Entry 5MRO (X-ray diffraction, 1.80 A resolution); this record covers chain A.

# Chain A
Name: 2-C-methyl-D-erythritol 4-phosphate cytidylyltransferase, chloroplastic
Organism: Arabidopsis thaliana
Notes: EC 2.7.7.60
UniProt: P69834 (ISPD_ARATH); residue numbers follow UniProt; this construct covers 76-302
Sequence (228 residues; each row starts with the number of its first residue):
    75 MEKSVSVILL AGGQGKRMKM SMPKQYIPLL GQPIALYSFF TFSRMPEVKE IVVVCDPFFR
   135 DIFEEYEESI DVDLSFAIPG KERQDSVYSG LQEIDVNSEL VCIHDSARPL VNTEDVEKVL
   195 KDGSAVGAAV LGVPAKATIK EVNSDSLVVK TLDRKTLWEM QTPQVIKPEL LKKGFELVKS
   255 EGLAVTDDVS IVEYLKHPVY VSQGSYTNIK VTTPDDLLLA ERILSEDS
Unresolved in the structure: 75, 87-95, 300-302
Differences from the reference sequence: initiating methionine (75); conflict Ser149 (Arg in P69834); engineered mutation Ala258 (Glu in P69834)
Bound ions: Cd2+ site 1: Glu121, Glu191, His271 (together with acetate ion); Cd2+ site 2: Glu138, Glu141, Asp169; Cd2+ site 3 near Glu167 (its only coordinating residue here); K+ near Asp290 (its only coordinating residue here)
Residues lining bound ligands: Azolopyrimidine (Q9P): Arg157, Gln158, Val161, Ile177, Ala202, Ala203, Val204, Gln238, Val239, Ile240, Leu245, Val259, Asp261, Asp262, Val263, Ser264, Ile265, Val266, Val273

# Overview
Bound to chain A: Azolopyrimidine. Glu121, Glu191 and His271 coordinate Cd2+ site 1. Glu138, Glu141 and Asp169
form the Cd2+ site 2.
Chain A is 2-C-methyl-D-erythritol 4-phosphate cytidylyltransferase, chloroplastic (Arabidopsis thaliana); the
structure, Arabidopsis thaliana IspD Glu258Ala mutant in complex with Azolopyrimidine (1), was determined by
X-ray diffraction, deposited together with 5MRM, 5MRN, 5MRP and 5MRQ.
